PDB entry 4UC2 | X-ray diffraction, 2.40 A resolution | chains A and B

[Chain A (and B)]
Molecule: Translocator protein tspo
Organism: Rhodobacter sphaeroides
Notes: chain B of this document is another copy of the same molecule, construct and numbering; everything in this record applies to it too
UniProtKB: Q9RFC8 (Q9RFC8_RHOSH); residue numbers follow UniProt; this construct covers 2-157
Amino-acid sequence (156 residues; each row starts with the number of its first residue):
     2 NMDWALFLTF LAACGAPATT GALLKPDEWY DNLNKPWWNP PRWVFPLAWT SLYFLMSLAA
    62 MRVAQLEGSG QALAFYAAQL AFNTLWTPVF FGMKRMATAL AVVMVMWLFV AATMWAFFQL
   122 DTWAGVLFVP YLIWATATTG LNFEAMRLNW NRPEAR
Sequence notes: engineered mutation Thr-139 (Ala in Q9RFC8)
Curated features (UniProtKB/Swiss-Prot):
  - mutagenesis: Cys-15 (C15S: Leads to decreased levels of the protein and increased levels of carotenoids and bacteriochlorophylls), Trp-30 (W30F: Slightly increased levels of carotenoids and bacteriochlorophylls), Trp-38 (W38C: Decreases growth rate 2-3 fold. Leads to increased levels of the protein and decreased levels of carotenoids and bacteriochlorophylls), Trp-39 (W39F: Increased levels of carotenoids and bacteriochlorophylls), Trp-44 (W44F: Increased levels of carotenoids and bacteriochlorophylls), Trp-50 (W50F: Increased levels of carotenoids and bacteriochlorophylls)

[Interface between chain A and chain B]
Contacting residue pairs (54):
  Ala-6(A) / Gln-72(B)
  Leu-7(A) / Gly-71(B)
  Leu-7(A) / Gln-72(B)
  Thr-10(A) / Gln-72(B)  hydrogen bond
  Thr-10(A) / Ala-75(B)
  Thr-10(A) / Phe-76(B)
  Phe-11(A) / Ala-75(B)  hydrophobic
  Ala-13(A) / Phe-83(B)
  Ala-13(A) / Phe-110(B)  hydrophobic
  Ala-14(A) / Ala-79(B)  hydrophobic
  Ala-14(A) / Ala-82(B)
  Gly-16(A) / Phe-83(B)
  Ala-17(A) / Ala-82(B)
  Ala-17(A) / Phe-83(B)
  Ala-17(A) / Leu-86(B)
  Thr-20(A) / Leu-86(B)
  Thr-21(A) / Leu-86(B)
  Leu-24(A) / Val-90(B)  hydrophobic
  Leu-24(A) / Met-94(B)  hydrophobic
  Leu-24(A) / Arg-96(B)
  Leu-25(A) / Met-94(B)  hydrophobic
  Ala-65(A) / Gly-71(B)
  Glu-68(A) / Glu-68(B)
  Gly-71(A) / Leu-7(B)
  Gly-71(A) / Ala-65(B)
  Gln-72(A) / Ala-6(B)
  Gln-72(A) / Leu-7(B)
  Gln-72(A) / Thr-10(B)  hydrogen bond
  Leu-74(A) / Gly-71(B)
  Leu-74(A) / Leu-74(B)  hydrophobic
  Ala-75(A) / Thr-10(B)
  Ala-75(A) / Phe-11(B)  hydrophobic
  Phe-76(A) / Thr-10(B)
  Ala-78(A) / Leu-81(B)
  Ala-79(A) / Ala-14(B)  hydrophobic
  Leu-81(A) / Ala-78(B)
  Leu-81(A) / Ala-82(B)  hydrophobic
  Ala-82(A) / Ala-14(B)
  Ala-82(A) / Ala-17(B)
  Ala-82(A) / Leu-81(B)  hydrophobic
  Ala-82(A) / Thr-85(B)
  Phe-83(A) / Ala-13(B)
  Phe-83(A) / Gly-16(B)
  Phe-83(A) / Ala-17(B)
  Thr-85(A) / Ala-82(B)
  Thr-85(A) / Leu-86(B)
  Leu-86(A) / Ala-17(B)
  Leu-86(A) / Thr-20(B)
  Leu-86(A) / Thr-21(B)
  Pro-89(A) / Pro-89(B)  hydrophobic
  Met-94(A) / Leu-24(B)
  Met-94(A) / Leu-25(B)  hydrophobic
  Thr-99(A) / Leu-24(B)
  Phe-110(A) / Ala-13(B)  hydrophobic
Also at the interface, not in a pair above, chain A (32 interface residues in all): Tyr-77, Arg-96
Also at the interface, not in a pair above, chain B (33 interface residues in all): Tyr-77, Thr-99

[Summary]
32 residues of chain A and 33 residues of chain B are in contact; the contacts include 2 hydrogen bonds. The
hydrogen-bonded pair is Thr-10(A)/Gln-72(B). From UniProt: 6 mutagenesis sites on chain A.
Both chains are Translocator protein tspo (Rhodobacter sphaeroides). Entry 4UC2 (Crystal structure of
translocator protein 18kDa (TSPO) from rhodobacter sphaeroides (A139T mutant) in P212121 space group) was
determined by X-ray diffraction, deposited together with 4UC1 and 4UC3.
